Entry 6VK9 (electron microscopy, 3.80 A resolution); this record covers chains D and B of the 32 polymer chains in the assembly.

== Chain D (and B) ==
Protein: Geopilin domain 2 protein
Source organism: Geobacter sulfurreducens
Notes: chain B of this document is another copy of the same molecule, construct and numbering; everything in this record applies to it too
UniProtKB: Q74D22 (Q74D22_GEOSL); residues 1-104 here correspond to UniProt positions 21-124 (UniProt number = residue number + 20)
Amino-acid sequence (104 residues; row label = number of the first residue in the row):
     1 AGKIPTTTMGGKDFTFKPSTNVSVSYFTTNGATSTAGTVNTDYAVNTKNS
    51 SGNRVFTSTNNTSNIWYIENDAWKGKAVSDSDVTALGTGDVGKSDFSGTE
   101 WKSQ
From the paper describing this entry:
  - post-translational modification sites: Ser-94

== Chain D / chain B interface ==
Pairs across the interface (8):
  Lys-17(D) with Ser-63(B), hydrogen bond (backbone-side chain); Asn-64(B)
  Pro-18(D) with Asn-64(B), hydrogen bond (backbone-side chain)
  Ser-19(D) with Asn-64(B)
  Thr-20(D) with Asn-64(B); Lys-102(B), hydrogen bond (side chain-backbone); Ser-103(B); Gln-104(B), hydrogen bond (backbone-backbone)
Other interface residues (no listed pair), chain D (5 interface residues in all): Phe-16

== Summary ==
Chain D and chain B each contribute 5 residues to their interface; the contacts include 4 hydrogen bonds.
Among the polar pairs are Lys-17(D)/Ser-63(B), Pro-18(D)/Asn-64(B) and Thr-20(D)/Lys-102(B). The paper reports
a modification site at Ser-94(D).
Chain D and chain B are both Geopilin domain 2 protein (Geobacter sulfurreducens); the structure, Cryo-EM
structure of PilA-N/C from Geobacter sulfurreducens, was determined by electron microscopy.
